9GD0 - chains A and J of the 16 polymer chains in the assembly; structure by electron microscopy, 2.80 A resolution.

[Chain A]
Molecule: Histone H3.2
From: Xenopus laevis
UniProt: P84233 (H32_XENLA); residues 0-135 here correspond to UniProt positions 1-136 (UniProt number = residue number + 1)
Sequence (136 residues; row label = number of the first residue in the row; numbering starts at 0):
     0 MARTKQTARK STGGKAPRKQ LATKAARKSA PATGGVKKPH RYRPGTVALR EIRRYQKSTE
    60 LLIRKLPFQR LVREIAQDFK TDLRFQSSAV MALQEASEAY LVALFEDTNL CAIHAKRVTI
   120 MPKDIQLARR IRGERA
Not modelled in the structure: 0-38, 134-135
Differences from the reference sequence: conflict Ala102 (Gly103 in P84233)
UniProt features mapped onto this chain:
  - modified residue: Arg2 (Asymmetric dimethylarginine), Thr3 (Phosphothreonine), Lys4 (Allysine), Gln5 (5-glutamyl dopamine), Thr6 (Phosphothreonine), Arg8 (Citrulline), Lys9 (N6,N6,N6-trimethyllysine), Ser10 (ADP-ribosylserine), Thr11 (Phosphothreonine), Lys14 (N6-(2-hydroxyisobutyryl)lysine), Arg17 (Asymmetric dimethylarginine), Lys18 (N6-(2-hydroxyisobutyryl)lysine), Lys23 (N6-(2-hydroxyisobutyryl)lysine), Arg26 (Citrulline), Lys27 (N6,N6,N6-trimethyllysine), Ser28 (ADP-ribosylserine), Lys36 (N6,N6,N6-trimethyllysine), Lys37 (N6-methyllysine), Tyr41 (Phosphotyrosine), Lys56 (N6,N6,N6-trimethyllysine) and 8 more in UniProt
  - lipidation: Cys110 (S-palmitoyl cysteine)

[Chain J]
Molecule: 250-nt DNA strand
From: synthetic construct
Sequence (250 nucleotides; each row starts with the number of its first residue; numbers below 1 keep their minus sign (DA-73 is residue -73)):
   -73 ACAGGATGTA TATATCTGAC ACGTGCCTGG AGACTAGGGA GTAATCCCCT TGGCGGTTAA
   -13 AACGCGGGGG ACAGCGCGTA CGTGCGTTTA AGCGGTGCTA GAGCTGTCTA CGACCAATTG
    47 AGGAATTCCC TGGAGACTAG GGAGTAATCC CCTTGGCGGT TAAAACGCGG GGGACAGCGC
   107 GTACGTGCGT TTAAGCGGTG CTAGAGCTGT CTACGACCAA TTGAGCGGCC TCGGCACCGG
   167 GATTCTCCAG

[Interface between chain A and chain J]
Contacting residue pairs (27):
  His39(A) - DG10(J)  sugar contact
  Arg40(A) - DG8(J)  base contact
  Arg40(A) - DT9(J)  hydrogen bond to the base
  Arg40(A) - DG10(J)  hydrogen bond to the sugar
  Tyr41(A) - DT-67(J)  hydrogen bond to the phosphate
  Tyr41(A) - DG-66(J)  sugar contact
  Tyr41(A) - DT9(J)  sugar contact
  Tyr41(A) - DG10(J)  hydrogen bond to the phosphate
  Arg42(A) - DT9(J)  phosphate contact
  Pro43(A) - DG8(J)  phosphate contact
  Gly44(A) - DG8(J)  phosphate contact
  Gly44(A) - DT9(J)  hydrogen bond to the phosphate
  Thr45(A) - DT9(J)  phosphate contact
  Val46(A) - DT9(J)  hydrogen bond to the phosphate
  Ala47(A) - DT9(J)  hydrogen bond to the phosphate
  Arg49(A) - DG-66(J)  sugar contact
  Arg49(A) - DT-65(J)  phosphate contact
  Arg52(A) - DA-64(J)  salt bridge to the phosphate
  Lys56(A) - DA-64(J)  salt bridge to the phosphate
  Arg63(A) - DA17(J)  phosphate contact
  Arg63(A) - DG18(J)  salt bridge to the phosphate
  Lys64(A) - DG18(J)  hydrogen bond to the phosphate
  Leu65(A) - DA17(J)  sugar contact
  Leu65(A) - DG18(J)  hydrogen bond to the phosphate
  Pro66(A) - DA17(J)  phosphate contact
  Arg69(A) - DA17(J)  salt bridge to the phosphate
  Arg83(A) - DA26(J)  sugar contact
Other interface residues (no listed pair), chain A (19 interface residues in all): Thr118
Other interface residues (no listed pair), chain J (12 interface residues in all): DC7, DG27

[In short]
The interface between chain A and chain J involves 19 residues on one side and 12 on the other; the contacts
include 9 hydrogen bonds and 4 salt bridges. Among the polar pairs are Arg40(A)-DT9(J), Arg40(A)-DG10(J) and
Tyr41(A)-DT-67(J).
Here chain A is Histone H3.2 (Xenopus laevis) and chain J is a 250-nt DNA strand (synthetic construct). Entry
9GD0 (Structure of a hexasome-nucleosome complex with a dyad-to-dyad distance of 103 bp) was determined by
electron microscopy.
